PDB entry 9BG9 | X-ray diffraction, 1.58 A resolution | chains A and D

== Chain A ==
Protein: GTPase KRas
Source organism: Homo sapiens
Notes: EC 3.6.5.2
Reference sequence: P01116 (RASK_HUMAN); residue numbers follow UniProt; this construct covers 1-164
Sequence (170 residues; numbered 0 to 169; the number before each row is that of its first residue; numbering starts at 0):
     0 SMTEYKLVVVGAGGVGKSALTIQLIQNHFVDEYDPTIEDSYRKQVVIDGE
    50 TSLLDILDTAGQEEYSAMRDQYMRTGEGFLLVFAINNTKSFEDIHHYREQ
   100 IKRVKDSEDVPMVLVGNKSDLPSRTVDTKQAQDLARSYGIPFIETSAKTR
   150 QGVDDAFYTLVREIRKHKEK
Not modelled in the structure: 168-169
Sequence notes: expression tag (0, 165-169); conflict Ser51 (Cys in P01116), Leu80 (Cys in P01116), Ser118 (Cys in P01116), Gly151 (Arg in P01116), Asp153 (Glu in P01116)
Curated features (UniProtKB/Swiss-Prot):
  - motif: Tyr32 to Tyr40 (Effector region)
  - binding site (GTP): Gly10 to Ala18, Val29 to Thr35, Ala59, Gly60, Asn116, Lys117, Asp119
  - modified residue: Met1 (N-acetylmethionine), Thr2 (N-acetylthreonine), Lys104 (N6-acetyllysine)
  - glycosylation: Thr35 (Microbial infection: O-linked (Glc) threonine)

== Chain D ==
Protein: Peptidyl-prolyl cis-trans isomerase A
Source organism: Homo sapiens
Notes: EC 5.2.1.8
Reference sequence: P62937 (PPIA_HUMAN); residues 1-165 here = UniProt positions 1-165
Sequence (166 residues; row label = number of the first residue in the row; numbering starts at 0):
     0 SMVNPTVFFDIAVDGEPLGRVSFELFADKVPKTAENFRALSTGEKGFGYK
    50 GSCFHRIIPGFMCQGGDFTRHNGTGGKSIYGEKFEDENFILKHTGPGILS
   100 MANAGPNTNGSQFFICTAKTEWLDGKHVVFGKVKEGMNIVEAMERFGSRN
   150 GKTSKKITIADCGQLE
Not modelled in the structure: 0
Sequence notes: expression tag (0)
Curated features (UniProtKB/Swiss-Prot):
  - modified residue: Met1 (N-acetylmethionine), Val2 (N-acetylvaline), Lys28 (N6-acetyllysine), Lys44 (N6-acetyllysine), Lys76 (N6-acetyllysine), Ser77 (Phosphoserine), Lys82 (N6-acetyllysine), Thr93 (Phosphothreonine), Lys125 (N6-acetyllysine), Lys131 (N6-acetyllysine), Lys133 (N6-acetyllysine)
  - glycosylation: Asn108 (N-linked (GlcNAc...) asparagine)
  - cross-link (Glycyl lysine isopeptide (Lys-Gly)): Lys28 (interchain with G-Cter in SUMO2), Lys82 (interchain with G-Cter in SUMO2)

== How chain A and chain D interact ==
Residue-residue contacts - 15 pairs, chain A then chain D:
  Glu31(A) with Arg69(D), salt bridge; Asn71(D), hydrogen bond; Thr73(D), hydrogen bond
  Tyr32(A) with Thr73(D)
  Asp33(A) with Thr73(D)
  Pro34(A) with Arg55(D), hydrogen bond (backbone-side chain)
  Ile36(A) with Arg55(D); Asn149(D)
  Glu37(A) with Arg148(D), salt bridge; Asn149(D), hydrogen bond (backbone-side chain)
  Asp38(A) with Asn149(D), hydrogen bond; Lys151(D), salt bridge
  Glu63(A) with Lys125(D)
  Tyr64(A) with Trp121(D), hydrogen bond; Leu122(D)
Other interface residues (no listed pair), chain D (11 interface residues in all): Ile57

== In short ==
9 residues of chain A and 11 residues of chain D are in contact; the contacts include 6 hydrogen bonds and 3
salt bridges. Among the polar pairs are Glu31(A)-Arg69(D), Glu37(A)-Arg148(D) and Asp38(A)-Lys151(D). From
UniProt: 21 GTP-binding residues on chain A.
Here chain A is GTPase KRas and chain D is Peptidyl-prolyl cis-trans isomerase A, both from Homo sapiens.
Entry 9BG9 (Tri-complex of Daraxonrasib (RMC-6236), KRAS WT, and CypA) was determined by X-ray diffraction,
deposited together with 9BG0, 9BG1, 9BG2, 9BG3, 9BG4, 9BG5 and 7 further entries.
